8AGB - chains A and B of the 8 polymer chains in the assembly; structure by electron microscopy, 3.00 A resolution.

Chain A:
Name: Dolichyl-diphosphooligosaccharide--protein glycosyltransferase subunit STT3
Organism: Saccharomyces cerevisiae
Notes: EC 2.4.99.18
Reference sequence: P39007 (STT3_YEAST); residues 1-718 here = UniProt positions 1-718
Amino-acid sequence (718 residues; row label = number of the first residue in the row):
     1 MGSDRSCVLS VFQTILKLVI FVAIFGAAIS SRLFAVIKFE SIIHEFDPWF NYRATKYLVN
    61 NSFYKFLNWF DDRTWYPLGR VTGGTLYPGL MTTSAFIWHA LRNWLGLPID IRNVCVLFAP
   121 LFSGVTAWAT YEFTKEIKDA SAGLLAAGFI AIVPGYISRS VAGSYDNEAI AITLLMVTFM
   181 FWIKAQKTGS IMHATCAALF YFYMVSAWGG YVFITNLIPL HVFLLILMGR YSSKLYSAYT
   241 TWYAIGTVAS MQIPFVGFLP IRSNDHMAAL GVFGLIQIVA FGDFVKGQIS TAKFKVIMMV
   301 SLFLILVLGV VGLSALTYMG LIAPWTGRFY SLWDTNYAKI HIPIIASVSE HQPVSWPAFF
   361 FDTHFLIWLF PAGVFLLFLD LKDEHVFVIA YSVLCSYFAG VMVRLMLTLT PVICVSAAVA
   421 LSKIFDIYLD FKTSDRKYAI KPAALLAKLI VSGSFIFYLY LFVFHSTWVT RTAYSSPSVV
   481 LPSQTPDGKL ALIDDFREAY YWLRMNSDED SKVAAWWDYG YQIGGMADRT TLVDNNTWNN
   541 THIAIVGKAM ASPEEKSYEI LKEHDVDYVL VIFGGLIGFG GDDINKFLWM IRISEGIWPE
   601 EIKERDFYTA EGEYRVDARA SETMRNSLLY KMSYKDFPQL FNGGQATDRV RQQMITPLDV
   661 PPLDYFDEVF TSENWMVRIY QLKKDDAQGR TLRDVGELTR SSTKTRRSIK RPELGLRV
Unresolved in the structure: 1-6, 295-351, 433-439, 483-488
Glycans and other covalent adducts: glycan linked to Asn539
Bound ions: Mn2+: Asp166 (together with ELU)
Residues lining bound ligands:
  - beta-D-mannopyranose / ELU / alpha-D-mannopyranose / N-acetylglucosamine / 2-acetamido-2-deoxy-alpha-D-glucopyranose: Asp47, Val81, Gly84, Thr85, Asp166, Asn167, Glu168, Trp208, Gly209, Gly210, Val212, Phe213, Asn216, Leu220, Phe255, Leu394, Phe398, Arg404, Leu405, Tyr521, Asn535, Asn536, Thr537, Trp538
  - palmitoyl-linoleoyl phosphatidylcholine (CPL; 1-palmitoyl-2-linoleoyl-sn-glycero-3-phosphocholine), molecule 1: Val22, Phe25, Gly26, Ile29, Ser30, Leu33, Ile37
  - palmitoyl-linoleoyl phosphatidylcholine (CPL), molecule 2: Ile29, Leu33, Val36, Ser41, Ile97, Leu101, Leu105, Leu107, Ile109, Arg112, Asn113, Val114, Leu117, Leu121
  - palmitoyl-linoleoyl phosphatidylcholine (CPL), molecule 3: Phe63, Tyr64, Leu67, Pro88, Thr92, Phe96, Leu199, Phe202, Tyr203, Ser206, Ala249, Gln252, Ile253, Pro254
  - palmitoyl-linoleoyl phosphatidylcholine (CPL), molecule 4: Leu105, Leu107, Ile109
  - phosphatidylethanolamine (PTY), molecule 1: Leu58, Ser62, Phe63, Thr92, Ala95, Phe96, His99
  - phosphatidylethanolamine (PTY), molecule 2: Leu220, Leu224, Leu227, Met228, Arg230, Phe378, Leu381, Ala390, Val393, Leu394
What the authors report for this chain:
  - binding site for the ligand ELU: Trp208, Arg404
  - binding site for 2-acetamido-2-deoxy-alpha-D-glucopyranose: Tyr521, Asn536
  - binding site for N-acetylglucosamine: Thr537

Chain B:
Name: Dolichyl-diphosphooligosaccharide--protein glycosyltransferase subunit OST4
Organism: Saccharomyces cerevisiae
Reference sequence: Q99380 (OST4_YEAST); numbering as in UniProt (aligned over 1-36)
Amino-acid sequence (65 residues; numbered 1 to 65; the number before each row is that of its first residue):
     1 MISDEQLNSL AITFGIVMMT LIVIYHAVDS TMSPKNRTLQ VDGGSGGSLE VLFQGPTETS
    61 QVAPA
Unresolved in the structure: 35-65
Differences from the reference sequence: expression tag (37-65)
Residues lining bound ligands: palmitoyl-linoleoyl phosphatidylcholine (CPL; 1-palmitoyl-2-linoleoyl-sn-glycero-3-phosphocholine): Met1, Ile2, Phe14

Chain A / chain B interface:
Contacting residue pairs (52; chain A residue first):
  Leu9(A) - Met32(B)  hydrophobic
  Gln13(A) - Tyr25(B)
  Gln13(A) - Asp29(B)  hydrogen bond
  Leu16(A) - Leu21(B)  hydrophobic
  Leu16(A) - Tyr25(B)  hydrophobic
  Lys17(A) - Tyr25(B)
  Val19(A) - Leu21(B)  hydrophobic
  Ile20(A) - Leu21(B)  hydrophobic
  Ala23(A) - Met18(B)  hydrophobic
  Ile24(A) - Met18(B)  hydrophobic
  Gly26(A) - Phe14(B)
  Ala27(A) - Phe14(B)  hydrophobic
  Ser30(A) - Leu7(B)
  Ser30(A) - Leu10(B)
  Ser30(A) - Ala11(B)
  Ser31(A) - Ala11(B)
  Leu33(A) - Leu7(B)
  Phe34(A) - Asp4(B)
  Phe34(A) - Leu7(B)  hydrophobic
  Phe34(A) - Asn8(B)
  Ile37(A) - Ile2(B)
  Ile37(A) - Ser3(B)
  Ile37(A) - Leu7(B)  hydrophobic
  Lys38(A) - Asp4(B)
  Asp139(A) - Asp29(B)
  Ser141(A) - Tyr25(B)
  Ser141(A) - His26(B)
  Ser141(A) - Asp29(B)  hydrogen bond
  Leu144(A) - Ile22(B)
  Leu144(A) - Tyr25(B)  hydrophobic
  Leu145(A) - Ile22(B)  hydrophobic
  Leu145(A) - His26(B)
  Gly148(A) - Met18(B)
  Gly148(A) - Met19(B)
  Phe149(A) - Met19(B)  hydrophobic
  Ser422(A) - His26(B)  hydrogen bond (backbone-side chain)
  Phe425(A) - His26(B)
  Asp426(A) - His26(B)  salt bridge
  Asp426(A) - Ser30(B)
  Asp430(A) - Ser30(B)
  Asp430(A) - Thr31(B)
  Phe431(A) - Thr31(B)  hydrogen bond (backbone-side chain)
  Lys432(A) - Thr31(B)
  Ile456(A) - Val23(B)  hydrophobic
  Leu459(A) - Val23(B)  hydrophobic
  Tyr460(A) - Ile16(B)  hydrophobic
  Tyr460(A) - Thr20(B)  hydrogen bond
  Val463(A) - Met19(B)  hydrophobic
  Phe464(A) - Ile12(B)  hydrophobic
  Phe464(A) - Ile16(B)  hydrophobic
  Thr467(A) - Ile12(B)
  Arg471(A) - Asn8(B)
Also at the interface, not in a pair above, chain A (41 interface residues in all): Phe12, Ala140, Ala151, Ile152, Leu429, Phe462
Also at the interface, not in a pair above, chain B (28 interface residues in all): Met1, Glu5, Gly15, Ala27, Val28, Ser33

Summary:
The interface between chain A and chain B involves 41 residues on one side and 28 on the other, with 5
hydrogen bonds and 1 salt bridge. Among the polar pairs are Asp426(A)-His26(B), Gln13(A)-Asp29(B) and
Ser141(A)-Asp29(B). The paper reports a binding site for the ligand ELU at Trp208(A) and Arg404(A); a binding
site for 2-acetamido-2-deoxy-alpha-D-glucopyranose at Tyr521(A) and Asn536(A).
Here chain A is Dolichyl-diphosphooligosaccharide--protein glycosyltransferase subunit STT3 and chain B is
Dolichyl-diphosphooligosaccharide--protein glycosyltransferase subunit OST4, both from Saccharomyces
cerevisiae. Entry 8AGB (Structure of yeast oligosaccharylransferase complex with lipid-linked oligosaccharide
bound) was determined by electron microscopy, deposited together with 8AGC and 8AGE.
